PDB entry 2P34 | X-ray diffraction, 2.10 A resolution | chains B and D of the 4 polymer chains in the assembly

[Chain B (and D)]
Protein: Lectin
Organism: Canavalia maritima
Notes: chain D of this document is another copy of the same molecule, construct and numbering; everything in this record applies to it too
UniProtKB: P81364 (CONA_CANMR); aligned to UniProt positions 1-237 over residues 1-237 (the alignment contains insertions or deletions, so no single offset holds)
Sequence (237 residues; each row starts with the number of its first residue):
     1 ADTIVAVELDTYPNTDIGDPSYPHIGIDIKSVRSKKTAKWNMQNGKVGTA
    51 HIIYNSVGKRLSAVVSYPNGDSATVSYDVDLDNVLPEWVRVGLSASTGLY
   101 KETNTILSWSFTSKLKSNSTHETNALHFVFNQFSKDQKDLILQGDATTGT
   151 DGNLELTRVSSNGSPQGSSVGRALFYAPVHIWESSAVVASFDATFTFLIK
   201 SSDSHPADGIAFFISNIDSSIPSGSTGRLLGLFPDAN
Unresolved in the structure: 119-121
Bound ions: Mn2+: Glu8, Asp10, Asp19; Ca2+: Asp10, Tyr12, Asn14, Asp19

[How chain B and chain D interact]
Pairs across the interface - 36 pairs, chain B then chain D:
  His51(B) with Lys116(D); Val188(D)
  Ile53(B) with Asn55(D); Val57(D), hydrophobic
  Asn55(B) with Ile53(D)
  Val57(B) with Ser62(D); Ala63(D); Val64(D), hydrophobic
  Gly58(B) with Arg60(D), hydrogen bond (backbone-side chain); Ser62(D); Ser76(D)
  Arg60(B) with Gly58(D); Arg60(D); Asp78(D), salt bridge
  Ser62(B) with Asn55(D), hydrogen bond; Val57(D); Gly58(D), hydrogen bond (side chain-backbone)
  Ala63(B) with Val57(D)
  Val64(B) with Val57(D), hydrophobic; Val187(D), hydrophobic; Val188(D), hydrophobic
  Ser66(B) with Val187(D)
  Tyr67(B) with Asn118(D)
  Pro68(B) with Asn118(D)
  Thr74(B) with Val57(D)
  Ser76(B) with Gly58(D)
  Asp78(B) with Arg60(D), salt bridge
  Lys116(B) with His51(D)
  Ser117(B) with His51(D)
  Asn118(B) with Tyr67(D); Pro68(D)
  Val187(B) with Val64(D), hydrophobic; Ser66(D)
  Val188(B) with His51(D); Ile53(D), hydrophobic; Val64(D), hydrophobic
Other interface residues (no listed pair), chain B (22 interface residues in all): Gly70, Thr194
Other interface residues (no listed pair), chain D (22 interface residues in all): Thr49, Thr74, Asp192, Thr194

[Summary]
The chain B/chain D interface involves 22 residues from each chain, with 3 hydrogen bonds and 2 salt bridges.
Polar contacts include Arg60(B)-Asp78(D), Gly58(B)-Arg60(D) and Ser62(B)-Asn55(D). Glu8(B), Asp10(B) and
Asp19(B) coordinate Mn2+. Asp10(B), Tyr12(B), Asn14(B) and Asp19(B) form the Ca2+ site.
Both chains are Lectin (Canavalia maritima). Entry 2P34 (Crystal structure of a lectin from Canavalia maritima
seeds (CML) in complex with man1-4man-OMe) was determined by X-ray diffraction together with 2P37, 2EF6, 2OVU,
2OW4 and 2P2K from the same study.
